PDB entry 1OW6 | X-ray diffraction, 2.35 A resolution | chains A and D

[Chain A]
Name: Focal adhesion kinase 1
Organism: Homo sapiens
Notes: EC 2.7.1.112; fragment: Focal Adhesion Targeting Domain
UniProt: Q05397 (FAK1_HUMAN); residue numbers follow UniProt; this construct covers 892-1052
Sequence (161 residues; each row starts with the number of its first residue):
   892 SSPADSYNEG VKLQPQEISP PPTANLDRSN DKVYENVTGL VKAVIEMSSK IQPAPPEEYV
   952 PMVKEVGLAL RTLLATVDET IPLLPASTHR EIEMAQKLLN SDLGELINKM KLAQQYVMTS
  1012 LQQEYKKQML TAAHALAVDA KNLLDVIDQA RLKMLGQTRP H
Unresolved in the structure: 892-915, 1050-1052
Curated features (UniProtKB/Swiss-Prot):
  - modified residue: S910 (Phosphoserine), T914 (Phosphothreonine), Y925 (Phosphotyrosine)
  - natural variant: K1044 (K1044E: In a metastatic melanoma sample)
  - mutagenesis: V928 (V928G: Loss of interaction with TGFB1I1), L1034 (L1034S: Loss of interaction with TGFB1I1)
From the paper describing this entry:
  - post-translational modification sites: Y925 (citing earlier work)

[Chain D]
Name: Paxillin
Notes: fragment: Paxillin LD4 motif
Sequence (13 residues; row label = number of the first residue in the row):
     1 ATRELDELMA SLS
Unresolved in the structure: 1

[Interface between chain A and chain D]
Residue-residue contacts - 6 pairs, chain A then chain D:
  H1025(A) with L12(D)
  A1028(A) with M9(D); L12(D), hydrophobic
  V1029(A) with M9(D), hydrophobic
  K1032(A) with M9(D)
  L1035(A) with L5(D), hydrophobic
Other interface residues (no listed pair), chain D (5 interface residues in all): T2, D6
From the paper, about this interface:
  - interface residues, chain A: H1025(A), A1028(A), V1029(A), L1035(A)

[Summary]
Chain A and chain D each contribute 5 residues to their interface. From UniProt: 2 mutagenesis sites on chain
A. The paper reports interface residues H1025(A), A1028(A) and V1029(A) among others; a modification site at
Y925(A).
Here chain A is Focal adhesion kinase 1 (Homo sapiens) and chain D is Paxillin. Entry 1OW6 (Paxillin LD4 motif
bound to the Focal Adhesion Targeting (FAT) domain of the Focal Adhesion Kinase) was determined by X-ray
diffraction together with 1OW7 and 1OW8 from the same study.
